8WC9 - chains A and S of the 5 polymer chains in the assembly; structure by electron microscopy, 3.20 A resolution.

Chain A:
Protein: Engineered G-alpha-q subunit
Source organism: Homo sapiens
Amino-acid sequence (361 residues; numbered 8 to 394; 26 numbers in that range are skipped by the numbering (no residue carries them; nothing is unmodelled there); the number before each row is that of its first residue):
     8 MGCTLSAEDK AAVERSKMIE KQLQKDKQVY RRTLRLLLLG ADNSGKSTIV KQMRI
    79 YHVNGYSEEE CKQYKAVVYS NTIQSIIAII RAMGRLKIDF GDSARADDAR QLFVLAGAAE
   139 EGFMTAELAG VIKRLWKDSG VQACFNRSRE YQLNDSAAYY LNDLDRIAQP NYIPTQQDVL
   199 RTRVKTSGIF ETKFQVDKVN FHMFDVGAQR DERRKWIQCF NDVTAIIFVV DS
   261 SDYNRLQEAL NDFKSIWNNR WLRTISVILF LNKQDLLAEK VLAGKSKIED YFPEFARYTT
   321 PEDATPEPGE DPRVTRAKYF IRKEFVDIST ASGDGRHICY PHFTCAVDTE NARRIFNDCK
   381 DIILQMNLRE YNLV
Unresolved in the structure: 8-14, 79-203, 261-263, 304, 321-322, 353-354

Chain S:
Protein: scFv16
Source organism: synthetic construct
Notes: antibody fragment or engineered binder
Amino-acid sequence (285 residues; numbered -36 to 247 plus 15 insertion-coded residues; 14 numbers in that range are skipped by the numbering (no residue carries them; nothing is unmodelled there); the number before each row is that of its first residue; a row labelled like 120A-120O holds insertion residues (120A, then the next letters in order); numbers below 1 keep their minus sign (Met-36 is residue -36)):
   -36 MLLVNQSHQG FNKEHTSKMV SAIVLYVLLA AAAHSAFAVQ LVESGGGLVQ PGGSRKLSCS
    24 ASGFAFSSFG MHWVRQAPEK GLEWVAYISS GSGTIYYADT VKGRFTISRD DPKNTLFLQM
    84 TSLRSEDTAM YYCVRSIYYY GSSPFDFWGQ GTTLTVS
120A-120O AGGGGSGGGGSGGGG
   135 SADIVMTQAT SSVPVTPGES VSISCRSSKS LLHSNGNTYL YWFLQRPGQS PQLLIYRMSN
   195 LASGVPDRFS GSGSGTAFTL TISRLEAEDV GVYYCMQHLE YPLTFGAGTK LEL
Unresolved in the structure: -36 to 1, 120A-120O
Cystine bridges: Cys22-Cys96, Cys159-Cys229

Chain A / chain S interface:
Contacting residue pairs (9):
  Glu15(A) - His232(S)  salt bridge
  Ala18(A) - Tyr101(S)  hydrophobic
  Glu21(A) - Ser52(S)  hydrogen bond
  Glu21(A) - Thr57(S)  hydrogen bond
  Arg22(A) - Ile100(S)
  Arg22(A) - Tyr101(S)
  Arg22(A) - Tyr102(S)
  Met25(A) - Ser53(S)  hydrogen bond
  Met25(A) - Gly54(S)
Interface residues without a listed pair, chain A (7 interface residues in all): Asp16, Ala19
Interface residues without a listed pair, chain S (12 interface residues in all): Ser31, Tyr59, Asn169, Tyr173

In short:
The interface between chain A and chain S involves 7 residues on one side and 12 on the other, with 3 hydrogen
bonds and 1 salt bridge. Among the polar pairs are Glu15(A)-His232(S), Glu21(A)-Ser52(S) and
Glu21(A)-Thr57(S).
Here chain A is Engineered G-alpha-q subunit (Homo sapiens) and chain S is scFv16 (synthetic construct). Entry
8WC9 (Cryo-EM structure of the ZH8651-bound mTAAR1-Gq complex) was determined by electron microscopy (same
publication as 8WC3, 8WC4, 8WC5, 8WC6, 8WC7, 8WC8, 8WCA and 8WCB).
